6DTI - chains A and Q of the 23 polymer chains in the assembly; structure by X-ray diffraction, 3.54 A resolution.

# Chain A
Molecule: 16s rRNA
Source organism: Thermus thermophilus HB8
Sequence (1507 nucleotides; each row starts with the number of its first residue; note: 1 number in that range is skipped by the numbering (no residue carries it; nothing is unmodelled there)):
     5 UGGAGAGUUU GAUCCUGGCU CAGGGUGAAC GCUGGCGGCG UGCCUAAGAC AUGCAAGUCG
    65 UGCGGGCCGC GGGGUUUUAC UCCGUGGUCA GCGGCGGACG GGUGAGUAAC GCGUGGGUGA
   125 CCUACCCGGA AGAGGGGGAC AACCCGGGGA AACUCGGGCU AAUCCCCCAU GUGGACCCGC
   185 CCCUU
   191 GGGGUGUGUC CAAAGGGCUU UGCCCGCUUC CGGAUGGGCC CGCGUCCCAU CAGCUAGUUG
   251 GUGGGGUAAU GGCCCACCAA GGCGACGACG GGUAGCCGGU CUGAGAGGAU GGCCGGCCAC
   311 AGGGGCACUG AGACACGGGC CCCACUCCUA CGGGAGGCAG CAGUUAGGAA UCUUCCGCAA
   371 UGGGCGCAAG CCUGACGGAG CGACGCCGCU UGGAGGAAGA AGCCCUUCGG GGUGUAAACU
   431 CCUGAACCCG GGACGAAACC CCCGACGAGG GGACUGACGG UACCGGGGUA AUAGCGCCGG
   491 CCAACUCCGU GCCAGCAGCC GCGGUAAUAC GGAGGGCGCG AGCGUUACCC GGAUUCACUG
   551 GGCGUAAAGG GCGUGUAGGC GGCCUGGGGC GUCCCAUGUG AAAGACCACG GCUCAACCGU
   611 GGGGGAGCGU GGGAUACGCU CAGGCUAGAC GGUGGGAGAG GGUGGUGGAA UUCCCGGAGU
   671 AGCGGUGAAA UGCGCAGAUA CCGGGAGGAA CGCCGAUGGC GAAGGCAGCC ACCUGGUCCA
   731 CCCGUGACGC UGAGGCGCGA AAGCGUGGGG AGCAAACCGG AUUAGAUACC CGGGUAGUCC
   791 ACGCCCUAAA CGAUGCGCGC UAGGUCUCUG GGUCUCCUGG GGGCCGAAGC UAACGCGUUA
   851 AGCGCGCCGC CUGGGGAGUA CGGCCGCAAG GCUGAAACUC AAAGGAAUUG ACGGGGGCCC
   911 GCACAAGCGG UGGAGCAUGU GGUUUAAUUC GAAGCAACGC GAAGAACCUU ACCAGGCCUU
   971 GACAUGCUAG GAACCCGGGU GAAAGCCUGG GGUGCCCCGG GGAGCCCUAG CACAGGUGCU
  1031 GCAUGGCCGU CGUCAGCUCG UGCCGUGAGG UGUUGGGUUA AGUCCCGCAA CGAGCGCAAC
  1091 CCCCGCCGUU AGUUGCCAGC GGUUCGGCCG GGCACUCUAA CGGGACUGCC CGCGAAAGCG
  1151 GGAGGAAGGA GGGGACGACG UCUGGUCAGC AUGGCCCUUA CGGCCUGGGC GACACACGUG
  1211 CUACAAUGCC CACUACAAAG CGAUGCCACC CGGCAACGGG GAGCUAAUCG CAAAAAGGUG
  1271 GGCCCAGUUC GGAUUGGGGU CUGCAACCCG ACCCCAUGAA GCCGGAAUCG CUAGUAAUCG
  1331 CGGAUCAGCA UGCCGCGGUG AAUACGUUCC CGGGCCUUGU ACACACCGCC CGUCACGCCA
  1391 UGGGAGCGGG CUCUACCCGA AGUCGCCGGG AGCCUACGGG CAGGCGCCGA GGGUAGGGCC
  1451 CGUGACUGGG GCGAAGUCGU AACAAGGUAG CUGUACCGGA AGGUGCGGCU GGAUCACUUU
  1511 CU
Bound ions: Mg2+ site 1 near U14 (its only coordinating residue here); Mg2+ site 2 near G21 (its only coordinating residue here); Mg2+ site 3: C48, U49; Mg2+ site 4 near A53 (its only coordinating residue here); Mg2+ site 5: U62, G98; Mg2+ site 6: G70, U92; Mg2+ site 7: G100, G322; Mg2+ site 8: A102, G327; Mg2+ site 9: A109, G110, G285; Mg2+ site 10: C114, G117, U118, G232; Mg2+ site 11: C168, C169; Mg2+ site 12 near A202 (its only coordinating residue here); 42 more Mg2+ sites not listed
Small-molecule neighbours: paromomycin (PAR): G1382, U1383, C1384, A1385, C1386, G1461, C1462, G1463, A1464, A1465, G1466, U1467, C1468

# Chain Q
Protein: 30S ribosomal protein S17
Source organism: Thermus thermophilus HB8
Reference sequence: P0DOY7 (RS17_THET8); residue numbers follow UniProt; this construct covers 1-105
Chain sequence (105 residues; numbered 1 to 105; the number before each row is that of its first residue):
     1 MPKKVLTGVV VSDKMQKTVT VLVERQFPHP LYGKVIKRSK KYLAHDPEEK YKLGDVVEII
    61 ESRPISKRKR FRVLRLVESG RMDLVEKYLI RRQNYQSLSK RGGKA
Unresolved in the structure: 1
Construct notes: conflict Gln-96 (Glu in P0DOY7)

# How chain A and chain Q interact
Pairs across the interface - 92 pairs, chain A then chain Q:
  G120(A) / Pro-2(Q)  hydrogen bond to the sugar
  G120(A) / Glu-61(Q)  hydrogen bond to the base
  G121(A) / Pro-2(Q)  sugar contact
  G121(A) / Lys-3(Q)  hydrogen bond to the phosphate
  G121(A) / Glu-61(Q)  sugar contact
  U122(A) / Lys-3(Q)  salt bridge to the phosphate
  A124(A) / Arg-63(Q)  salt bridge to the phosphate
  A124(A) / Pro-64(Q)  base contact
  U189(A) / Ser-62(Q)  base contact
  U189(A) / Arg-63(Q)  hydrogen bond to the base
  U189(A) / Arg-72(Q)  base contact
  G191(A) / Arg-63(Q)  base contact
  C230(A) / Glu-61(Q)  base contact
  C230(A) / Pro-64(Q)  sugar contact
  C230(A) / Arg-70(Q)  hydrogen bond to the phosphate
  C231(A) / Glu-61(Q)  sugar contact
  C231(A) / Arg-70(Q)  salt bridge to the phosphate
  C231(A) / Phe-71(Q)  sugar contact
  G232(A) / Lys-4(Q)  hydrogen bond to the sugar
  G232(A) / Lys-40(Q)  salt bridge to the phosphate
  G232(A) / Tyr-42(Q)  phosphate contact
  C233(A) / Arg-25(Q)  phosphate contact
  C233(A) / Lys-40(Q)  salt bridge to the phosphate
  C233(A) / Tyr-42(Q)  phosphate contact
  G234(A) / Arg-25(Q)  salt bridge to the phosphate
  A242(A) / Leu-98(Q)  sugar contact
  A242(A) / Ser-99(Q)  sugar contact
  G243(A) / Ser-99(Q)  phosphate contact
  G243(A) / Lys-100(Q)  hydrogen bond to the phosphate
  U249(A) / Met-15(Q)  sugar contact
  U249(A) / Lys-67(Q)  salt bridge to the phosphate
  U249(A) / Arg-68(Q)  phosphate contact
  G250(A) / Met-15(Q)  sugar contact
  G250(A) / Gln-16(Q)  hydrogen bond to the sugar
  G250(A) / Thr-18(Q)  hydrogen bond to the sugar
  G250(A) / Ser-66(Q)  hydrogen bond to the phosphate
  G250(A) / Lys-67(Q)  phosphate contact
  G250(A) / Lys-69(Q)  hydrogen bond to the phosphate
  G251(A) / Gln-16(Q)  sugar contact
  G251(A) / Lys-17(Q)  hydrogen bond to the phosphate
  G251(A) / Ile-65(Q)  phosphate contact
  G251(A) / Ser-66(Q)  phosphate contact
  G251(A) / Lys-69(Q)  salt bridge to the phosphate
  U252(A) / Lys-17(Q)  salt bridge to the phosphate
  U260(A) / Arg-63(Q)  sugar contact
  U260(A) / Pro-64(Q)  hydrogen bond to the sugar
  G261(A) / Arg-63(Q)  salt bridge to the phosphate
  G261(A) / Pro-64(Q)  sugar contact
  G261(A) / Ile-65(Q)  phosphate contact
  G261(A) / Ser-66(Q)  sugar contact
  G261(A) / Lys-67(Q)  hydrogen bond to the sugar
  G262(A) / Lys-67(Q)  sugar contact
  C263(A) / Lys-67(Q)  phosphate contact
  A269(A) / Gln-16(Q)  hydrogen bond to the sugar
  G271(A) / Lys-14(Q)  phosphate contact
  G271(A) / Met-15(Q)  phosphate contact
  G272(A) / Ser-12(Q)  hydrogen bond to the phosphate
  G272(A) / Met-15(Q)  sugar contact
  G272(A) / Arg-68(Q)  phosphate contact
  C273(A) / Lys-41(Q)  salt bridge to the phosphate
  C273(A) / Leu-43(Q)  phosphate contact
  C273(A) / Arg-68(Q)  salt bridge to the phosphate
  G274(A) / Lys-41(Q)  salt bridge to the phosphate
  G274(A) / Tyr-95(Q)  base contact
  A275(A) / Tyr-95(Q)  hydrogen bond to the phosphate
  A275(A) / Leu-98(Q)  base contact
  C276(A) / Lys-37(Q)  base contact
  C276(A) / Arg-38(Q)  base contact
  C276(A) / Ser-39(Q)  hydrogen bond to the base
  C276(A) / Arg-91(Q)  base contact
  C548(A) / Leu-31(Q)  base contact
  C548(A) / Tyr-32(Q)  sugar contact
  U566(A) / Asn-94(Q)  hydrogen bond to the sugar
  A567(A) / Arg-91(Q)  sugar contact
  A567(A) / Asn-94(Q)  hydrogen bond to the sugar
  G568(A) / Lys-87(Q)  phosphate contact
  G569(A) / Lys-34(Q)  phosphate contact
  G569(A) / Lys-37(Q)  salt bridge to the phosphate
  C570(A) / Lys-34(Q)  phosphate contact
  C580(A) / Gln-26(Q)  base contact
  G581(A) / Gln-26(Q)  sugar contact
  U582(A) / Pro-28(Q)  phosphate contact
  G619(A) / Lys-4(Q)  salt bridge to the phosphate
  U620(A) / Pro-2(Q)  sugar contact
  G628(A) / Gln-26(Q)  hydrogen bond to the base
  A743(A) / Asn-94(Q)  base contact
  G744(A) / Asn-94(Q)  hydrogen bond to the base
  G744(A) / Ser-97(Q)  hydrogen bond to the base
  G744(A) / Leu-98(Q)  sugar contact
  C857(A) / Lys-34(Q)  salt bridge to the phosphate
  C874(A) / Lys-100(Q)  sugar contact
  C875(A) / Arg-101(Q)  phosphate contact
Other interface residues (no listed pair), chain A (52 interface residues in all): U248, C268, A296, G297, C631, G745, C746
Other interface residues (no listed pair), chain Q (50 interface residues in all): Thr-20, Glu-24, Val-35, Arg-81, Ile-90, Arg-92, Gly-102

# Summary
The interface between chain A and chain Q involves 52 residues on one side and 50 on the other; the contacts
include 23 hydrogen bonds and 16 salt bridges. Polar pairs include G120(A)/Glu-61(Q), U189(A)/Arg-63(Q) and
C276(A)/Ser-39(Q). Ligands of chain A: paromomycin.
Chain A is 16s rRNA and chain Q is 30S ribosomal protein S17, both from Thermus thermophilus HB8; the
structure, Structure of the Thermus thermophilus 30S ribosomal subunit complexed with an unmodifed anticodon
stem loop (ASL) ..., was determined by X-ray diffraction (same publication as 6MKN, 6MPF and 6MPI).
